8V3Z - chains E and h of the 42 polymer chains in the assembly; structure by electron microscopy, 3.60 A resolution.

Chain E (and h):
Name: Tube (CD1364)
Organism: Clostridioides difficile
Notes: chain h of this document is another copy of the same molecule, construct and numbering; everything in this record applies to it too
UniProtKB: A0A031WFC4 (A0A031WFC4_CLODI); residue numbers follow UniProt; this construct covers 1-142
Chain sequence (142 residues; row label = number of the first residue in the row):
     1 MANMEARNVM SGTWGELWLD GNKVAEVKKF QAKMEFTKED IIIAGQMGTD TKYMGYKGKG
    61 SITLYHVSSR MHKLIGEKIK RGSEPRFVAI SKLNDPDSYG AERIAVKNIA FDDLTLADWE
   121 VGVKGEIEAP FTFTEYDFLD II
Unresolved in the structure: 1-6

Chain E / chain h interface:
Contacting residue pairs - 69 pairs, chain E then chain h:
  Tyr53(E) with Met47(h)
  Gly55(E) with Met47(h)
  Tyr56(E) with Met47(h); Gly48(h); Thr49(h), hydrogen bond (backbone-side chain)
  Lys57(E) with Asp40(h), salt bridge
  Tyr65(E) with Val9(h), hydrophobic
  His66(E) with Met10(h); Glu102(h), salt bridge
  Val67(E) with Arg7(h); Val9(h), hydrophobic; Met10(h)
  Ser68(E) with Ile142(h)
  Ser69(E) with Glu102(h); Ile141(h); Ile142(h)
  His72(E) with Tyr136(h), hydrogen bond; Phe138(h); Ile141(h)
  Lys73(E) with Ile141(h); Ile142(h), hydrogen bond (side chain-backbone)
  Gly76(E) with Tyr136(h)
  Ile79(E) with Met34(h), hydrophobic; Phe36(h), hydrophobic; Tyr53(h), hydrogen bond (backbone-side chain)
  Lys80(E) with Glu135(h); Tyr136(h), hydrogen bond (side chain-backbone)
  Glu84(E) with Lys38(h); Tyr53(h)
  Arg86(E) with Asp50(h), salt bridge; Thr51(h), hydrogen bond (side chain-backbone)
  Ala110(E) with Lys38(h)
  Phe111(E) with Phe36(h); Lys38(h), hydrogen bond (backbone-side chain)
  Asp112(E) with Phe36(h), hydrogen bond (backbone-backbone); Lys38(h), salt bridge
  Asp113(E) with Lys33(h); Met34(h); Phe36(h)
  Leu114(E) with Lys33(h); Met34(h), hydrogen bond (backbone-backbone)
  Thr115(E) with Lys33(h)
  Leu116(E) with Ala32(h), hydrogen bond (backbone-backbone); Glu102(h); Ile104(h); Phe133(h), hydrophobic; Tyr136(h), hydrophobic
  Ala117(E) with Gln31(h); Ala32(h), hydrogen bond (backbone-backbone); Ile104(h), hydrophobic
  Asp118(E) with Phe30(h); Gln31(h)
  Trp119(E) with Gly12(h); Gly15(h); Lys29(h); Phe30(h), hydrogen bond (backbone-backbone)
  Glu120(E) with Gly12(h); Thr13(h); Lys28(h), salt bridge; Lys29(h)
  Val121(E) with Gly12(h); Lys28(h), hydrogen bond (backbone-backbone)
  Gly122(E) with Thr13(h), hydrogen bond (backbone-side chain)
  Val123(E) with Gly12(h), hydrogen bond (backbone-backbone)
  Lys124(E) with Met10(h)
  Gly125(E) with Val9(h); Met10(h)
  Thr134(E) with Thr49(h); Asp50(h), hydrogen bond
Interface residues without a listed pair, chain E (37 interface residues in all): Ile75, Gly82, Asn108, Thr132
Interface residues without a listed pair, chain h (36 interface residues in all): Ser11, Glu16, Val27, Glu35, Ser91, Leu93

Summary:
The interface between chain E and chain h involves 37 residues on one side and 36 on the other, with 16
hydrogen bonds and 5 salt bridges. Among the polar pairs are Lys57(E)-Asp40(h), His66(E)-Glu102(h) and
Arg86(E)-Asp50(h).
Both chains are Tube (CD1364) (Clostridioides difficile). Entry 8V3Z (CryoEM Structure of Diffocin -
postcontracted - Collar - transitional state) was determined by electron microscopy together with 8V3T, 8V3W,
8V3X, 8V40, 8V41 and 8V43 from the same study.
